Entry 8F0K (electron microscopy, 1.90 A resolution); this record covers chains B and N of the 7 polymer chains in the assembly.

[Chain B]
Protein: Guanine nucleotide-binding protein G(I)/G(S)/G(T) subunit beta-1
Organism: Homo sapiens
UniProtKB: P62873 (GBB1_HUMAN); numbering as in UniProt (aligned over 2-340)
Chain sequence (350 residues; row label = number of the first residue in the row; numbers below 1 keep their minus sign (Met-9 is residue -9)):
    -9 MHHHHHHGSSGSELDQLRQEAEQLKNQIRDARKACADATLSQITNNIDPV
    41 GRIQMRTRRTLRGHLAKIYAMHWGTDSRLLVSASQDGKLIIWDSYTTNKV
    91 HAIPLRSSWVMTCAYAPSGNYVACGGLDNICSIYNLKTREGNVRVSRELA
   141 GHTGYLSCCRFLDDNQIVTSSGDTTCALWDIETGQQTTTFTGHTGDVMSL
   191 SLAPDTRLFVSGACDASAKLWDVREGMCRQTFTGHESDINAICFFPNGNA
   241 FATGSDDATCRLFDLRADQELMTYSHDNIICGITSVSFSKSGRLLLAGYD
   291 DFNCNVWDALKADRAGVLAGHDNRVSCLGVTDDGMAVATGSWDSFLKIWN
Unresolved in the structure: -9 to 1
Sequence notes: expression tag (-9 to 1)
Swiss-Prot annotation at these positions:
  - modified residue: Ser2 (N-acetylserine), His266 (Phosphohistidine)
  - natural variant: Leu30 (L30F: In MRD42; uncertain significance), Arg52 (R52G: In MRD42), Gly64 (G64V: In MRD42), Asp76 (D76E: In MRD42; D76G: In MRD42), Gly77 (G77S: In MRD42), Lys78 (K78R: In MRD42), Ile80 (I80N: In MRD42; I80T: In MRD42), His91 (H91R: In MRD42; uncertain significance), Ala92 (A92T: In MRD42), Pro94 (P94S: In MRD42), Leu95 (L95P: In MRD42), Arg96 (R96L: In MRD42), 5 further natural variant entries in UniProt

[Chain N]
Protein: Nanobody 35
Organism: Lama glama
Notes: antibody fragment or engineered binder
Chain sequence (138 residues; numbered 1 to 138; the number before each row is that of its first residue):
     1 QVQLQESGGGLVQPGGSLRLSCAASGFTFSNYKMNWVRQAPGKGLEWVSD
    51 ISQSGASISYTGSVKGRFTISRDNAKNTLYLQMNSLKPEDTAVYYCARCP
   101 APFTRDCFDVTSTTYAYRGQGTQVTVSSHHHHHHEPEA
Unresolved in the structure: 129-138
Disulfide bonds: Cys22-Cys96, Cys99-Cys107

[How chain B and chain N interact]
Contacting residue pairs - 20 pairs, chain B then chain N:
  Arg8(B) with Gln120(N), hydrogen bond
  Glu12(B) with Gln3(N)
  Thr184(B) with Thr114(N), hydrogen bond (backbone-side chain)
  Cys204(B) with Tyr117(N), hydrogen bond (backbone-side chain)
  Asp205(B) with Ala116(N)
  Ala206(B) with Tyr117(N)
  Thr223(B) with Gln1(N)
  Gly224(B) with Gln1(N)
  His225(B) with Val2(N)
  Glu226(B) with Val2(N); Gly26(N); Phe27(N); Thr28(N), hydrogen bond (side chain-backbone); Tyr32(N); Arg98(N), hydrogen bond (backbone-side chain)
  Ser227(B) with Pro100(N), hydrogen bond (side chain-backbone); Ala101(N); Tyr117(N)
  Asp228(B) with Tyr117(N), hydrogen bond
  Asp246(B) with Pro102(N)
Also at the interface, not in a pair above, chain B (16 interface residues in all): Lys15, Asp247, Ile270
Also at the interface, not in a pair above, chain N (16 interface residues in all): Phe103

[In short]
Chain B and chain N each contribute 16 residues to their interface; the contacts include 7 hydrogen bonds.
Among the polar pairs are Arg8(B)-Gln120(N), Thr184(B)-Thr114(N) and Cys204(B)-Tyr117(N).
Here chain B is Guanine nucleotide-binding protein G(I)/G(S)/G(T) subunit beta-1 (Homo sapiens) and chain N is
Nanobody 35 (Lama glama). Entry 8F0K (Human Amylin3 Receptor in complex with Gs and Pramlintide analogue
peptide San385) was determined by electron microscopy together with 8F0J, 8F2A and 8F2B from the same study.
